Entry 5IZ3 (X-ray diffraction, 1.30 A resolution); this record covers chains A and B.

== Chain A ==
Protein: sedoheptulose-1,7-bisphosphatase
Organism: Physcomitrella patens
UniProtKB: A9S1S8 (A9S1S8_PHYPA); residues 79-394 here correspond to UniProt positions 24-339 (UniProt number = residue number - 55)
Chain sequence (316 residues; row label = number of the first residue in the row):
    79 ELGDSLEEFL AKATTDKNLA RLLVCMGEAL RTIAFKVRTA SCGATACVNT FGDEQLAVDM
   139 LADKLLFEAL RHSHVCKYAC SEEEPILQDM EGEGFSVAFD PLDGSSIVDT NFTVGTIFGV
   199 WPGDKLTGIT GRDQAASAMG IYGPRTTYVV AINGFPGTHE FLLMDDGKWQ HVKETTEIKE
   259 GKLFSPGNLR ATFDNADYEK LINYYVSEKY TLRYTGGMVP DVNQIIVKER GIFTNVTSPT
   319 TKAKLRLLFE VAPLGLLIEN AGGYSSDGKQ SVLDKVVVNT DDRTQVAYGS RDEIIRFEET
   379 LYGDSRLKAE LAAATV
Disulfides: Cys120-Cys125
Reported in the primary citation:
  - higher-order assembly contacts with a neighbouring Predicted protein: Cys120

== Chain B ==
Protein: Predicted protein
Organism: Physcomitrella patens subsp. patens
UniProtKB: A9S1S8 (A9S1S8_PHYPA); residues 79-394 here correspond to UniProt positions 24-339 (UniProt number = residue number - 55)
Chain sequence (316 residues; numbered 79 to 394; the number before each row is that of its first residue):
    79 ELGDSLEEFL AKATTDKNLA RLLVCMGEAL RTIAFKVRTA SCGATACTNT FGDEQLAVDM
   139 LADKLLFEAL RHSHVCKYAC SEEEPILQDM EGEGFSVAFD PLDGSSIVDT NFTVGTIFGV
   199 WPGDKLTGIT GRDQAASAMG IYGPRTTYVV AINGFPGTHE FLLMDDGKWQ HVKETTEIKE
   259 GKLFSPGNLR ATFDNADYEK LINYYVSEKY TLRYTGGMVP DVNQIIVKER GIFTNVTSPT
   319 TKAKLRLLFE VAPLGLLIEN AGGYSSDGKQ SVLDKVVVNT DDRTQVAYGS RDEIIRFEET
   379 LYGDSRLKAE LAATVV
Unresolved in the structure: 394
Disulfides: Cys120-Cys125
Differences from the reference sequence: conflict Thr126 (Val71 in A9S1S8), Thr392 (Ala337 in A9S1S8), Val393 (Thr338 in A9S1S8)

== How chain A and chain B interact ==
Residue-residue contacts - 93 pairs, chain A then chain B:
  Val115(A) with Pro222(B), hydrophobic; Arg223(B), hydrogen bond (backbone-side chain)
  Arg116(A) with Arg116(B); Pro222(B); Arg223(B); Leu240(B)
  Thr117(A) with Arg223(B); Leu241(B)
  Ala118(A) with Arg223(B), hydrogen bond (backbone-side chain); Leu240(B)
  Cys120(A) with Arg223(B), hydrogen bond
  Ser184(A) with Lys306(B), hydrogen bond (backbone-side chain)
  Ile185(A) with Arg291(B)
  Val186(A) with Arg223(B)
  Asp187(A) with Val305(B); Lys306(B), salt bridge
  Thr188(A) with Asn301(B), hydrogen bond (backbone-side chain); Val305(B); Lys306(B)
  Asn189(A) with Thr191(B), hydrogen bond (backbone-side chain); Ile219(B), hydrogen bond (side chain-backbone); Gly221(B); Pro222(B); Arg223(B), hydrogen bond (side chain-backbone); Thr225(B)
  Phe190(A) with Thr191(B); Pro222(B); Arg291(B); Pro298(B); Gln302(B)
  Thr191(A) with Asn189(B), hydrogen bond (side chain-backbone); Phe190(B); Thr191(B), hydrogen bond (backbone-side chain)
  Ile219(A) with Asn189(B), hydrogen bond (backbone-side chain)
  Tyr220(A) with Pro222(B)
  Gly221(A) with Asn189(B); Gly221(B); Pro222(B)
  Pro222(A) with Val115(B), hydrophobic; Arg116(B), hydrogen bond (backbone-side chain); Asn189(B); Phe190(B); Tyr220(B); Gly221(B)
  Arg223(A) with Val115(B), hydrogen bond (side chain-backbone); Arg116(B); Ala118(B), hydrogen bond (side chain-backbone); Cys120(B), hydrogen bond; Val186(B); Asn189(B), hydrogen bond (backbone-side chain)
  Thr225(A) with Asn189(B), hydrogen bond
  Leu240(A) with Arg116(B); Ala118(B)
  Asp243(A) with Phe113(B)
  Pro264(A) with Leu290(B)
  Leu267(A) with Phe262(B), hydrophobic; Val284(B)
  Arg268(A) with Lys287(B), hydrogen bond (side chain-backbone); Tyr288(B), hydrogen bond (side chain-backbone); Thr289(B), hydrogen bond
  Thr270(A) with Val284(B)
  Phe271(A) with Asn281(B); Val284(B), hydrophobic; Ser285(B)
  Val284(A) with Leu267(B); Thr270(B); Phe271(B)
  Ser285(A) with Phe271(B)
  Lys287(A) with Arg268(B), hydrogen bond (backbone-side chain); Phe271(B); Thr318(B), hydrogen bond
  Tyr288(A) with Arg268(B)
  Thr289(A) with Arg268(B), hydrogen bond
  Leu290(A) with Pro264(B); Tyr292(B)
  Arg291(A) with Ile185(B); Tyr292(B); Thr293(B), hydrogen bond (side chain-backbone); Gly294(B)
  Tyr292(A) with Leu290(B); Arg291(B); Tyr292(B), hydrogen bond (backbone-backbone)
  Thr293(A) with Arg291(B), hydrogen bond (backbone-side chain); Thr293(B)
  Gly294(A) with Arg291(B)
  Pro298(A) with Phe190(B)
  Asn301(A) with Thr188(B), hydrogen bond (side chain-backbone)
  Gln302(A) with Phe190(B)
  Val305(A) with Asp187(B); Thr188(B)
  Lys306(A) with Ser184(B), hydrogen bond (side chain-backbone); Asp187(B), salt bridge; Thr188(B)
Also at the interface, not in a pair above, chain A (46 interface residues in all): Thr224, Glu238, Val250, Phe262, Asp299
Also at the interface, not in a pair above, chain B (49 interface residues in all): Thr117, Thr224, Met242, Asp243, Asp299

== Summary ==
Chain A and chain B form an interface of 46 and 49 residues respectively; the contacts include 28 hydrogen
bonds and 2 salt bridges. Among the polar pairs are Asp187(A)-Lys306(B), Lys306(A)-Asp187(B) and
Val115(A)-Arg223(B). The paper reports higher-order assembly contacts with a neighbouring Predicted protein
through Cys120(A).
Here chain A is sedoheptulose-1,7-bisphosphatase (Physcomitrella patens) and chain B is Predicted protein
(Physcomitrella patens subsp. patens). Entry 5IZ3 (P. patens sedoheptulose-1,7-bisphosphatase) was determined
by X-ray diffraction, deposited together with 5IZ1.
